PDB entry 1H59 | X-ray diffraction, 2.10 A resolution | chains A and B

[Chain A]
Name: Insulin-like growth factor ia
Source organism: Homo sapiens
Reference sequence: P01343 (IGFA_HUMAN); residues 1-70 here correspond to UniProt positions 49-118 (UniProt number = residue number + 48)
Amino-acid sequence (70 residues; each row starts with the number of its first residue):
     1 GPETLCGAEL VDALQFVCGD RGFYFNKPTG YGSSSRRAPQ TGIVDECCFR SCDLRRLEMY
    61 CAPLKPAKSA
Disordered / not traced: 1, 32-40, 65-70
Cystine bridges: Cys-6/Cys-48, Cys-18/Cys-61, Cys-47/Cys-52

[Chain B]
Name: Insulin-like growth factor binding protein 5
Source organism: Homo sapiens
Notes: fragment: n-terminal igf binding domain residue 58-111
Reference sequence: P24593 (IBP5_HUMAN); residues 39-92 here correspond to UniProt positions 59-112 (UniProt number = residue number + 20)
Amino-acid sequence (54 residues; each row starts with the number of its first residue):
    39 SALAEGQSCG VYTERCAQGL RCLPRQDEEK PLHALLHGRG VCLNEKSYRE QVKI
Disordered / not traced: 84-92
Cystine bridges: Cys-47/Cys-60, Cys-54/Cys-80
Construct notes: conflict Ser-39 (Cys59 in P24593)
From the paper describing this entry:
  - conformationally variable residues (order/disorder transition): Pro-62 to Pro-69

[Interface between chain A and chain B]
Contacting residue pairs (19; chain A residue first):
  Glu-3(A) with Lys-68(B); Pro-69(B); Leu-70(B), hydrogen bond (side chain-backbone); His-71(B), salt bridge
  Thr-4(A) with His-71(B)
  Leu-5(A) with Leu-70(B), hydrophobic; Leu-74(B), hydrophobic
  Glu-9(A) with Leu-74(B)
  Asp-12(A) with Val-49(B); Tyr-50(B), hydrogen bond
  Phe-16(A) with Gly-48(B); Val-49(B); Cys-60(B), hydrophobic
  Cys-52(A) with Leu-70(B), hydrophobic
  Asp-53(A) with Leu-70(B)
  Leu-54(A) with Leu-61(B), hydrophobic; Leu-70(B), hydrophobic
  Leu-57(A) with Leu-70(B), hydrophobic
  Glu-58(A) with Arg-59(B), salt bridge
Also at the interface, not in a pair above, chain B (13 interface residues in all): Pro-62, Leu-73
The authors on this interface:
  - residue pairs: Phe-16(A)/Val-49(B), Phe-16(A)/Cys-60(B), Glu-58(A)/Arg-59(B) (hydrogen bond)
  - interface residues, chain A: Glu-3(A), Glu-9(A), Phe-16(A), Leu-54(A)
  - interface residues, chain B: Tyr-50(B), Arg-59(B), Cys-60(B), Leu-61(B), Leu-70(B), His-71(B), Leu-73(B), Leu-74(B)

[Overview]
11 residues of chain A face 13 of chain B across their interface; the contacts include 2 hydrogen bonds and 2
salt bridges. Polar contacts include Glu-3(A)/His-71(B), Glu-58(A)/Arg-59(B) and Glu-3(A)/Leu-70(B). The
authors report contacts between Phe-16(A) and Val-49(B) and Phe-16(A) and Cys-60(B); a hydrogen bond between
Glu-58(A) and Arg-59(B). From the paper: interface residues Glu-3(A), Glu-9(A) and Tyr-50(B) among others;
conformational variability at Pro-62(B).
Here chain A is Insulin-like growth factor ia and chain B is Insulin-like growth factor binding protein 5,
both from Homo sapiens. Entry 1H59 (Complex of IGFBP-5 with IGF-I) was determined by X-ray diffraction.
